3M12 - chain A; structure by X-ray diffraction, 1.60 A resolution.

Chain A:
Molecule: Monomeric Sarcosine Oxidase
Source organism: Bacillus sp. b-0618
Notes: EC 1.5.3.1
UniProt: P40859 (MSOX_BACB0); residues 1-389 here correspond to UniProt positions 2-390 (UniProt number = residue number + 1)
Amino-acid sequence (389 residues; each row starts with the number of its first residue):
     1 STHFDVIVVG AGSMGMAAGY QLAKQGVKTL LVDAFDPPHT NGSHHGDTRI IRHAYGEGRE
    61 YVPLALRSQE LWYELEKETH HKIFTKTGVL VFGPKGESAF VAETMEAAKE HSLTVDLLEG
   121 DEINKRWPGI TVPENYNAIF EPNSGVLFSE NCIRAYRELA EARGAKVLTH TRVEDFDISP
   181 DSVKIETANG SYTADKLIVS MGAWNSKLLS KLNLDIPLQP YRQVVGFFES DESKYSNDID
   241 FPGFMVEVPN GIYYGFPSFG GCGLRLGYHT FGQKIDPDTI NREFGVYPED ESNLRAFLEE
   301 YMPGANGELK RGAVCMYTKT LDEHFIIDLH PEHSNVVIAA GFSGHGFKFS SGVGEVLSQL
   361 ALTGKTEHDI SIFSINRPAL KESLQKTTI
Not modelled in the structure: 382-389
Construct notes: engineered mutation Arg265 (Lys266 in P40859)
Residues lining bound ligands: FAD (flavin-adenine dinucleotide): Val9, Gly10, Ala11, Gly12, Ser13, Met14, Val32, Asp33, Ala34, Phe35, Pro37, His39, Gly42, Ser43, His44, Arg49, Ile50, Thr171, Arg172, Val173, Ser200, Met201, Gly202, Trp204, Leu208, Gln223, Val225, Tyr254, Phe256, Cys315, Met316, Tyr317, Phe342, Gly344, His345, Gly346, Phe347, Lys348
UniProt features mapped onto this chain:
  - modified residue: Cys315 (S-8alpha-FAD cysteine)

In short:
Ligands of chain A: flavin-adenine dinucleotide.
Chain A is Monomeric Sarcosine Oxidase (Bacillus sp. b-0618); the structure, Crystal Structure of the
Lys265Arg phosphate-crytsallized mutant of monomeric sarcosine oxidase, was determined by X-ray diffraction,
deposited together with 3M0O and 3M13.
